Entry 9N5M (electron microscopy, 2.35 A resolution); this record covers chains A and B of the 60 polymer chains in the assembly.

== Chain A (and B) ==
Protein: VP2
From: Turkey parvovirus 260
Notes: chain B of this document is another copy of the same molecule, construct and numbering; everything in this record applies to it too
UniProtKB: D3X6X8 (D3X6X8_9VIRU); residues 1-535 here correspond to UniProt positions 2-536 (UniProt number = residue number + 1)
Amino-acid sequence (535 residues; numbered 1 to 535; the number before each row is that of its first residue):
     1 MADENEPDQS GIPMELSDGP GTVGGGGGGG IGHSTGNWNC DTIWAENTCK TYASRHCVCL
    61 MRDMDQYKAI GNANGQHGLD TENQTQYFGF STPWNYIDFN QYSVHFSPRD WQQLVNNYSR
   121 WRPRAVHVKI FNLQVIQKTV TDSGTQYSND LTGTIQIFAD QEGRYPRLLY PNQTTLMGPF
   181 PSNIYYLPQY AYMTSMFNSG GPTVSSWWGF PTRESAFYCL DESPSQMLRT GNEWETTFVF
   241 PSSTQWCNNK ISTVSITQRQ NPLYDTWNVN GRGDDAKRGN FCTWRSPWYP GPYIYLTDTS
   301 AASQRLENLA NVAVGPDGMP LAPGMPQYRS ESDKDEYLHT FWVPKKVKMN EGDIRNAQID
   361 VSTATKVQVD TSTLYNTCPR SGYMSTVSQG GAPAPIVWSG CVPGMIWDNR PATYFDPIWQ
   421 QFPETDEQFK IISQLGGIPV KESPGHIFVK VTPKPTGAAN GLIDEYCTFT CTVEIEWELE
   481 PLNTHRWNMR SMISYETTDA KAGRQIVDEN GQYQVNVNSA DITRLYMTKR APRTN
Unresolved in the structure: 1-29
Bound ions: Mg2+ site 1: D265, D275, A276 (shared with 1 residue of chain G); Mg2+ site 2: R272 (shared with 2 residues of chain G); Mg2+ site 3: D298, D335 (shared with 1 residue of chain I); Mg2+ site 4: Q358 (shared with 3 residues of chain I)

== Chain A / chain B interface ==
Residue-residue contacts - 114 pairs, chain A then chain B:
  G30(A) - H33(B)  hydrogen bond (backbone-side chain)
  I31(A) - I31(B)  hydrophobic
  I31(A) - G32(B)
  D65(A) - S182(B)
  Q66(A) - M349(B)
  Q66(A) - N510(B)
  Y67(A) - F180(B)  hydrophobic
  Y67(A) - V507(B)
  Y67(A) - G511(B)
  K68(A) - V507(B)
  K68(A) - D508(B)
  K68(A) - E509(B)
  K68(A) - G511(B)
  A69(A) - V507(B)
  A69(A) - D508(B)  hydrogen bond (backbone-backbone)
  A69(A) - E509(B)
  F88(A) - I506(B)  hydrophobic
  F90(A) - I506(B)  hydrophobic
  F90(A) - V507(B)  hydrophobic
  Q137(A) - Y147(B)  hydrogen bond (side chain-backbone)
  T141(A) - S143(B)
  D150(A) - Q134(B)  hydrogen bond
  D150(A) - N149(B)  hydrogen bond
  L151(A) - I31(B)
  L151(A) - N149(B)
  T152(A) - I31(B)
  T152(A) - Q134(B)  hydrogen bond (backbone-side chain)
  T152(A) - N149(B)  hydrogen bond
  T152(A) - L151(B)
  T152(A) - T230(B)
  G153(A) - Q134(B)
  Q156(A) - W38(B)
  Q156(A) - H56(B)
  R164(A) - D41(B)  salt bridge
  W207(A) - E509(B)
  W208(A) - K501(B)
  W208(A) - I506(B)  hydrophobic
  W208(A) - V507(B)
  W208(A) - D508(B)
  W208(A) - E509(B)  hydrogen bond
  W208(A) - Q514(B)
  G209(A) - K501(B)
  P211(A) - T497(B)
  P211(A) - A500(B)
  P211(A) - K501(B)
  T212(A) - T497(B)
  T212(A) - A500(B)
  R213(A) - Y495(B)
  R213(A) - E496(B)  salt bridge
  R213(A) - T497(B)  hydrogen bond (backbone-side chain)
  S215(A) - A500(B)
  F217(A) - F180(B)  hydrophobic
  F217(A) - Q505(B)
  F217(A) - I506(B)  hydrophobic
  F217(A) - V507(B)  hydrophobic
  C219(A) - F180(B)  hydrophobic
  C219(A) - P181(B)  hydrophobic
  D221(A) - W38(B)  hydrogen bond (backbone-side chain)
  D221(A) - C40(B)
  D221(A) - P181(B)
  D221(A) - S182(B)
  E222(A) - C40(B)
  E222(A) - D41(B)  hydrogen bond (backbone-backbone)
  E222(A) - S107(B)
  E222(A) - R109(B)  salt bridge
  E222(A) - D110(B)
  S223(A) - W38(B)
  P224(A) - W38(B)
  P224(A) - N39(B)
  P224(A) - D41(B)
  S225(A) - N37(B)
  S225(A) - W38(B)  hydrogen bond (backbone-backbone)
  Q226(A) - N37(B)  hydrogen bond
  M227(A) - S34(B)  hydrogen bond (backbone-side chain)
  M227(A) - G36(B)
  M227(A) - N37(B)  hydrogen bond (backbone-side chain)
  M227(A) - W38(B)
  M227(A) - F131(B)  hydrophobic
  M227(A) - N132(B)  hydrogen bond
  M227(A) - T470(B)
  R229(A) - I31(B)  hydrogen bond (side chain-backbone)
  R229(A) - G32(B)
  R229(A) - H33(B)
  R229(A) - S34(B)
  R229(A) - N132(B)
  R229(A) - L133(B)  hydrogen bond (side chain-backbone)
  R229(A) - T230(B)  hydrogen bond
  R229(A) - G231(B)
  T230(A) - G32(B)
  G231(A) - G32(B)
  G231(A) - H33(B)  hydrogen bond (backbone-side chain)
  N232(A) - G32(B)
  N232(A) - H33(B)  hydrogen bond
  N232(A) - S34(B)  hydrogen bond (side chain-backbone)
  T452(A) - H56(B)
  P453(A) - H56(B)
  K454(A) - Q134(B)
  K454(A) - I136(B)
  K454(A) - N149(B)  hydrogen bond
  P455(A) - V58(B)  hydrophobic
  P455(A) - N350(B)
  P455(A) - Y466(B)  hydrogen bond (backbone-side chain)
  P455(A) - T468(B)
  T456(A) - Y147(B)
  T456(A) - Y466(B)
  G457(A) - Y186(B)
  A458(A) - Y186(B)  hydrogen bond (backbone-side chain)
  A458(A) - N350(B)
  A459(A) - E351(B)
  A459(A) - G352(B)
  N460(A) - N350(B)  hydrogen bond (backbone-backbone)
  G461(A) - N350(B)  hydrogen bond (backbone-side chain)
  I463(A) - Y147(B)  hydrophobic
  I463(A) - Y466(B)
Interface residues without a listed pair, chain A (57 interface residues in all): T139, V140, D142, Q146, T154, S199, L228, K450, L462
Interface residues without a listed pair, chain B (56 interface residues in all): T42, L60, K138, Q146, I184, K348

== Overview ==
57 residues of chain A face 56 of chain B across their interface; the contacts include 27 hydrogen bonds and 3
salt bridges. Polar pairs include R164(A)-D41(B), R213(A)-E496(B) and E222(A)-R109(B). D265(A), D275(A) and
A276(A) form the Mg2+ site 1.
Both chains are VP2 (Turkey parvovirus 260). Entry 9N5M (The Turkey Parvovirus Capsid structure) was
determined by electron microscopy together with 9N5L from the same study.
